Entry 8WMO (X-ray diffraction, 2.89 A resolution); this record covers chains A and E of the 6 polymer chains in the assembly.

[Chain A]
Molecule: Detyrosinated tubulin alpha-1B chain
Organism: Sus scrofa
UniProt: Q2XVP4 (TBA1B_PIG); residues 1-440 here = UniProt positions 1-440
Sequence (440 residues; each row starts with the number of its first residue):
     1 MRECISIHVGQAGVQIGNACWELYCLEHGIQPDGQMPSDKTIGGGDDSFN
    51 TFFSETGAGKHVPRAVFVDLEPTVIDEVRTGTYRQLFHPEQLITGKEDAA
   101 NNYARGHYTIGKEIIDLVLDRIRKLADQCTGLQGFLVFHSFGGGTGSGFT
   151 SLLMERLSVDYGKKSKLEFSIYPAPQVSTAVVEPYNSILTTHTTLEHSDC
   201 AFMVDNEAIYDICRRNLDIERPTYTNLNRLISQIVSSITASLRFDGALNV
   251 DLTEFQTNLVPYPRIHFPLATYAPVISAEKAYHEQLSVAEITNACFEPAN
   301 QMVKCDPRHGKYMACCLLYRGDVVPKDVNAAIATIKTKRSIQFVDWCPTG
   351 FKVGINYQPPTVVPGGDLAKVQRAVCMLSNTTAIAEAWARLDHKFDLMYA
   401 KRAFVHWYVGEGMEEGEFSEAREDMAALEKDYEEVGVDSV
Unresolved in the structure: 273, 280-282, 438-440
Small-molecule neighbours:
  - GTP (guanosine-5'-triphosphate): Gly10, Gln11, Ala12, Gln15, Ile16, Asp69, Asp98, Ala99, Ala100, Asn101, Ser140, Gly142, Gly143, Gly144, Thr145, Gly146, Ile171, Pro173, Val177, Ser178, Thr179, Glu183, Asn206, Tyr224, Asn228, Ile231
  - WIW ((5S,5AR,8AR,9R)-5-pyrimidin-2-ylsulfanyl-9-(3,4,5-trimethoxyphenyl)-5A,6,8A,9-tetrahydro-5H-[2]benzofuro[5,6-f][1,3]benzodioxol-8-one): Asn101, Ser178, Thr179, Ala180, Val181, Glu183
Curated features (UniProtKB/Swiss-Prot):
  - motif: Met1 to Cys4 (MREC motif)
  - active site: Glu254
  - binding site (GTP): Gly10, Gln11, Ala12, Gln15, Glu71, Ala99, Ser140, Gly143, Gly144, Thr145, Gly146, Thr179, Glu183, Asn206, Tyr224, Asn228, Leu252
  - binding site (Mg(2+)): Glu71
  - modified residue: Lys40 (N6,N6,N6-trimethyllysine), Ser48 (Phosphoserine), Ser232 (Phosphoserine), Tyr282 (3'-nitrotyrosine), Arg339 (Omega-N-methylarginine), Ser439 (Phosphoserine)
  - cross-link (Glycyl lysine isopeptide (Lys-Gly)): Lys326 (interchain with G-Cter in ubiquitin), Lys370 (interchain with G-Cter in ubiquitin)

[Chain E]
Molecule: Stathmin-4
Organism: Rattus norvegicus
UniProt: P63043 (STMN4_RAT); residues 6-143 here correspond to UniProt positions 50-187 (UniProt number = residue number + 44)
Sequence (138 residues; each row starts with the number of its first residue):
     6 MEVIELNKCTSGQSFEVILKPPSFDGVPEFNASLPRRRDPSLEEIQKKLE
    56 AAEERRKYQEAELLKHLAEKREHEREVIQKAIEENNNFIKMAKEKLAQKM
   106 ESNKENREAHLAAMLERLQEKDKHAEEVRKNKELKEEA
Unresolved in the structure: 29-43, 141-143
Curated features (UniProtKB/Swiss-Prot):
  - modified residue: Ser46 (Phosphoserine)

[Chain A / chain E interface]
Residue-residue contacts - 55 pairs, chain A then chain E:
  His107(A) - Leu54(E)
  Tyr108(A) - Leu54(E)  hydrophobic
  Tyr108(A) - Ala57(E)  hydrophobic
  Thr109(A) - Arg61(E)  hydrogen bond
  Lys112(A) - Glu58(E)  salt bridge
  Lys112(A) - Arg61(E)
  Leu152(A) - Ile50(E)  hydrophobic
  Glu155(A) - Ile50(E)
  Arg156(A) - Leu47(E)
  Arg156(A) - Ile50(E)
  His197(A) - Pro45(E)
  Asp245(A) - Cys14(E)  hydrogen bond
  Asp245(A) - Ser16(E)
  Ala247(A) - Asn12(E)
  Ala247(A) - Ser19(E)
  Pro325(A) - Gln18(E)
  Pro325(A) - Phe20(E)  hydrophobic
  Asn329(A) - Val8(E)
  Asn329(A) - Phe20(E)
  Asn329(A) - Val22(E)
  Ile332(A) - Val22(E)  hydrophobic
  Lys336(A) - Leu24(E)
  Asp345(A) - Pro27(E)
  Asp345(A) - Ser28(E)  hydrogen bond (backbone-backbone)
  Trp346(A) - Pro27(E)
  Cys347(A) - Pro27(E)
  Pro348(A) - Lys25(E)
  Pro348(A) - Pro27(E)
  Thr349(A) - Leu24(E)
  Thr349(A) - Lys25(E)  hydrogen bond (side chain-backbone)
  Gly350(A) - Val22(E)
  Gly350(A) - Ile23(E)
  Gly350(A) - Leu24(E)
  Phe351(A) - Val22(E)  hydrogen bond (backbone-backbone)
  Lys352(A) - Phe20(E)
  Lys352(A) - Glu21(E)  salt bridge
  Val353(A) - Ser19(E)
  Val353(A) - Phe20(E)  hydrogen bond (backbone-backbone)
  Gly354(A) - Gln18(E)
  Ile355(A) - Gly17(E)
  Ile355(A) - Gln18(E)  hydrogen bond (backbone-backbone)
  Asn356(A) - Ser16(E)
  Tyr357(A) - Cys14(E)
  Tyr357(A) - Thr15(E)
  Tyr357(A) - Ser16(E)  hydrogen bond (backbone-backbone)
  Tyr357(A) - Gly17(E)
  Tyr357(A) - Gln18(E)  hydrogen bond
  Val409(A) - Gln64(E)
  Gly410(A) - Arg61(E)
  Gly410(A) - Gln64(E)
  Glu411(A) - Arg61(E)  hydrogen bond (backbone-side chain)
  Gly412(A) - Ala57(E)
  Gly412(A) - Arg60(E)  hydrogen bond (backbone-side chain)
  Gly412(A) - Arg61(E)
  Glu414(A) - Arg60(E)  salt bridge
Also at the interface, not in a pair above, chain A (36 interface residues in all): Val159, Leu248, Val328, Gln358
Also at the interface, not in a pair above, chain E (28 interface residues in all): Pro26, Ser46, Lys53

[Summary]
36 residues of chain A face 28 of chain E across their interface; the contacts include 11 hydrogen bonds and 3
salt bridges. Polar pairs include Lys112(A)-Glu58(E), Lys352(A)-Glu21(E) and Glu414(A)-Arg60(E). Chain A binds
GTP and compound WIW.
Chain A is Detyrosinated tubulin alpha-1B chain (Sus scrofa) and chain E is Stathmin-4 (Rattus norvegicus);
the structure, Crystal structure analysis of tubulin and heterocyclic podophyllotoxins complex for anticancer
agents, was determined by X-ray diffraction.
